Entry 5T4Q (electron microscopy, 8.53 A resolution (very low resolution: no residue pairs are listed; an interface is given only as per-side residue counts)); this record covers chains G and H of the 22 polymer chains in the assembly.

# Chain G
Molecule: ATP synthase gamma chain
Organism: Escherichia coli
UniProtKB: B7MGF3 (ATPG_ECO45); residues 0-286 here correspond to UniProt positions 1-287 (UniProt number = residue number + 1)
Sequence (287 residues; numbered 0 to 286; the number before each row is that of its first residue; numbering starts at 0):
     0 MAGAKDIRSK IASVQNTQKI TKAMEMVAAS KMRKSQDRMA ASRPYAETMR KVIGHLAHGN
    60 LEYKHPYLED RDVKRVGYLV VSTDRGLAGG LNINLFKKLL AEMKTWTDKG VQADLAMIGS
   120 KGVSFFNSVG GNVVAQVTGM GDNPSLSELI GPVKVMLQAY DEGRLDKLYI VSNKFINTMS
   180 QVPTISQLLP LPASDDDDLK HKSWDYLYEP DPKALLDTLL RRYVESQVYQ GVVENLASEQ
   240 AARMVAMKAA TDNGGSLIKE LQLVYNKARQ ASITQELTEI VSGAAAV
Not modelled in the structure: 0, 285-286
Construct notes: conflict Asp5 (Glu6 in B7MGF3), Ala87 (Cys88 in B7MGF3), Ala112 (Cys113 in B7MGF3)

# Chain H
Molecule: ATP synthase epsilon chain
Organism: Escherichia coli
UniProtKB: B7MGF1 (ATPE_ECO45); residues 0-138 here correspond to UniProt positions 1-139 (UniProt number = residue number + 1)
Sequence (139 residues; numbered 0 to 138; the number before each row is that of its first residue; numbering starts at 0):
     0 MAMTYHLDVV SAEQQMFSGL VEKIQVTGSE GELGIYPGHA PLLTAIKPGM IRIVKQHGHE
    60 EFIYLSGGIL EVQPGNVTVL ADTAIRGQDL DEARAMEAKR KAEEHISSSH GDVDYAQASA
   120 ELAKAIAQLR VIELTKKAM
Not modelled in the structure: 0, 137-138

# How chain G and chain H interact
At this resolution (9 A) residue pairs are not listed: 28 residues of chain G and 25 of chain H lie at the interface.

# In short
28 residues of chain G and 25 residues of chain H are in contact.
Chain G is ATP synthase gamma chain and chain H is ATP synthase epsilon chain, both from Escherichia coli; the
structure, Autoinhibited E. coli ATP synthase state 3, was determined by electron microscopy, deposited
together with 5T4O and 5T4P.
